PDB entry 8X0M | electron microscopy, 3.50 A resolution | chains G and H of the 11 polymer chains in the assembly

== Chain G ==
Protein: Spike glycoprotein E1
From: Semliki Forest virus
UniProt: A0A0F6PP03 (A0A0F6PP03_SFV); residue numbers follow UniProt; this construct covers 816-1253
Chain sequence (438 residues; numbered 816 to 1253; the number before each row is that of its first residue):
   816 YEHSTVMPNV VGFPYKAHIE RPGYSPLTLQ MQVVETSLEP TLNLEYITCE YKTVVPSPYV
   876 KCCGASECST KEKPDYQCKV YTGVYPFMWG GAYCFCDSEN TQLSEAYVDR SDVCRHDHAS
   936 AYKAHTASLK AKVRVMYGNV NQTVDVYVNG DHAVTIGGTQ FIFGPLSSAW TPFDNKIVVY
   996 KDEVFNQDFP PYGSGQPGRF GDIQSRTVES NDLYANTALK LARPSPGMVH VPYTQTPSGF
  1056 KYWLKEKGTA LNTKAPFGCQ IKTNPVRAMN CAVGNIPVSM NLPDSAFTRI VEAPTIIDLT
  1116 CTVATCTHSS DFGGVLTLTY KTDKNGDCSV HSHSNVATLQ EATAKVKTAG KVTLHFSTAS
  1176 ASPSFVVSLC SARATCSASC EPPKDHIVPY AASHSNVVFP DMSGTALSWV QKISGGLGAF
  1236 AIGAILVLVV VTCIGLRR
Cystine bridges: Cys864-Cys929, Cys877-Cys909, Cys878-Cys911, Cys883-Cys893, Cys1074-Cys1086, Cys1116-Cys1191, Cys1121-Cys1195, Cys1143-Cys1185
Covalent attachments: N-acetylglucosamine (NAG) linked to Asn956

== Chain H ==
Protein: Very low-density lipoprotein receptor
From: Semliki Forest virus
UniProt: P98155 (VLDLR_HUMAN); residues 83-119 here correspond to UniProt positions 113-149 (UniProt number = residue number + 30)
Chain sequence (37 residues; row label = number of the first residue in the row):
    83 CRIHEISCGA HSTQCIPVSW RCDGENDCDS GEDEENC
Curated features (UniProtKB/Swiss-Prot):
  - region: Glu87 to Asp109 (Microbial infection: Interaction with Semliki virus spike glycoprotein E1)
Cystine bridges: Cys83-Cys97, Cys90-Cys110, Cys104-Cys119
Metal / ion sites: Ca2+: Trp102, Asp105, Glu107, Asp109, Asp115, Glu116

== How chain G and chain H interact ==
Contacting residue pairs (12):
  Glu1107(G) with Arg84(H), salt bridge
  Asn1140(G) with Glu87(H); Cys97(H), hydrogen bond (side chain-backbone); Ile98(H); Pro99(H); Trp102(H)
  Gly1141(G) with Pro99(H); Trp102(H)
  Lys1160(G) with Trp102(H); Asp105(H); Asp109(H), salt bridge
  Val1161(G) with Trp102(H)
Other interface residues (no listed pair), chain G (8 interface residues in all): Lys1139, Asp1142, Lys1162

== Summary ==
Chain G and chain H each contribute 8 residues to their interface, with 1 hydrogen bond and 2 salt bridges.
Polar pairs include Glu1107(G)-Arg84(H), Lys1160(G)-Asp109(H) and Asn1140(G)-Cys97(H). N-acetylglucosamine is
covalently linked to Asn956(G). Trp102(H), Asp105(H), Glu107(H), Asp109(H), Asp115(H) and Glu116(H) coordinate
Ca2+.
Here chain G is Spike glycoprotein E1 and chain H is Very low-density lipoprotein receptor, both from Semliki
Forest virus. Entry 8X0M (Cryo-EM structure of Semliki Forest virus in complex with its receptor
VLDLR(5-fold)) was determined by electron microscopy.
